Entry 5G1X (X-ray diffraction, 1.72 A resolution); this record covers chains A and B.

# Chain A
Name: Aurora kinase A
Source organism: Homo sapiens
Notes: EC 2.7.11.1; fragment: kinase domain
UniProtKB: O14965 (AURKA_HUMAN); residues 122-403 here = UniProt positions 122-403
Chain sequence (285 residues; row label = number of the first residue in the row):
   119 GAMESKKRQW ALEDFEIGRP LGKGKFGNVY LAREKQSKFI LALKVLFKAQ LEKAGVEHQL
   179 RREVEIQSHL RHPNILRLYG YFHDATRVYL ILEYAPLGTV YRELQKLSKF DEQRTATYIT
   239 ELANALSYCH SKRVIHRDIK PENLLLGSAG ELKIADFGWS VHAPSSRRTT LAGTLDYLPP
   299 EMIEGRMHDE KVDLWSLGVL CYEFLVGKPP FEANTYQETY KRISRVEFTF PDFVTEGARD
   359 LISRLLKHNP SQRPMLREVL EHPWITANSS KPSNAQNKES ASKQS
Not modelled in the structure: 119-125, 390-403
Modified positions: Thr288 (phosphothreonine; TPO)
Construct notes: expression tag (119-121); engineered mutation Ala290 (Cys in O14965), Ala393 (Cys in O14965)
Metal / ion sites: Mg2+ site 1: Asn261, Asp274 (together with ADP); Mg2+ site 2: Asp274 (together with ADP)
Small-molecule neighbours: ADP (adenosine-5'-diphosphate): Leu139, Gly140, Lys141, Gly142, Lys143, Phe144, Val147, Ala160, Lys162, Leu194, Leu210, Glu211, Tyr212, Ala213, Thr217, Glu260, Asn261, Leu263, Asp274
Swiss-Prot annotation at these positions:
  - region: His280 to Leu289, Gly291 to Leu293 (Activation segment)
  - active site: Asp256 (Proton acceptor)
  - binding site (ATP): Lys143, Lys162, Glu211 to Ala213, Glu260, Asn261, Asp274
  - modified residue: Thr287 (Phosphothreonine), Thr288 (Phosphothreonine), Ser342 (Phosphoserine)
  - cross-link: Lys258 (Glycyl lysine isopeptide (Lys-Gly) (interchain with G-Cter in SUMO2))
  - natural variant: Ser155 (S155R: In a colorectal adenocarcinoma sample), Val174 (V174M: In a metastatic melanoma sample)
  - mutagenesis: Lys162 (K162R: Loss of kinase activity), Phe165 (F165A: Decreases the interaction with phosphatase type 1 isoforms), Gly198 (G198N: Reduces interaction with TPX2. Reduces kinase activity tenfold. Promotes interaction with the AURKB binding partners INCENP and BIRC5 that are normally not bound by AURKA), Arg205 (R205A: Reduces ubiquitination and proteasomal degradation), Asp274 (D274N: Abolishes cilia disassembly and kinase activity), Thr287 (T287A: No direct effect on catalytic activity; T287E: Enhances interaction with TPX2), Thr288 (T288A: Reduces cilia disassembly and kinase activity; T288D: Mimics phosphorylation state and increases kinase activity), Tyr334 (Y334A: Reduces binding to MYCN), Gln335 (Q335A: Reduces binding to MYCN), Phe346 (F346A: Decreases the interaction with phosphatase type 1 isoforms)
From the paper describing this entry:
  - conformationally variable residues (side-chain flip): His176, Arg179, His187
  - post-translational modification sites: Thr288

# Chain B
Name: N-myc proto-oncogene protein
UniProtKB: P04198 (MYCN_HUMAN); numbering as in UniProt (aligned over 28-89)
Chain sequence (63 residues; row label = number of the first residue in the row):
    27 SFYPDEDDFY FGGPDSTPPG EDIWKKFELL PTPPLSPSRG FAEHSSEPPS WVTEMLLENE
    87 LWG
Not modelled in the structure: 27-60
Construct notes: expression tag (27)
From the paper describing this entry:
  - mutagenesis - F28A (18.6 +/- 0.6 uM), F28A/F35A (114.0 +/- 4.0 uM), Y29A/Y36A (68.8 +/- 2.3 uM), F35A (23.7 +/- 0.8 uM): decreased binding to Aurora kinase A (chain A)
  - post-translational modification sites: Ser62 (citing earlier work)

# Interface between chain A and chain B
Pairs across the interface (40; chain A residue first):
  Lys143(A) - Glu73(B)  salt bridge
  Ala172(A) - Ser72(B)
  Ala172(A) - Glu73(B)  hydrogen bond (backbone-backbone)
  Gly173(A) - Ser72(B)
  His176(A) - Phe67(B)
  Arg180(A) - Arg65(B)  hydrogen bond (side chain-backbone)
  Arg180(A) - Gly66(B)
  Arg180(A) - Phe67(B)
  Glu183(A) - Leu61(B)
  Trp277(A) - Pro75(B)  hydrophobic
  Val279(A) - Ser64(B)
  His280(A) - Leu61(B)
  His280(A) - Ser62(B)  hydrogen bond (side chain-backbone)
  His280(A) - Pro63(B)
  His280(A) - Ser64(B)  hydrogen bond (backbone-side chain)
  Pro282(A) - Pro63(B)  hydrophobic
  Arg286(A) - Ser64(B)  hydrogen bond (side chain-backbone)
  Arg286(A) - Arg65(B)
  Thr288(A) - Gly66(B)
  Thr288(A) - Phe67(B)
  Leu289(A) - Pro75(B)
  Leu289(A) - Val78(B)  hydrophobic
  Ala290(A) - Pro75(B)  hydrophobic
  Ala290(A) - Trp77(B)  hydrogen bond (backbone-side chain)
  Gly291(A) - Pro75(B)
  Gly291(A) - Trp77(B)  hydrogen bond (backbone-side chain)
  Leu293(A) - Trp77(B)
  Leu296(A) - Trp77(B)
  Ile301(A) - Trp77(B)
  Thr333(A) - Glu84(B)
  Thr333(A) - Trp88(B)
  Tyr334(A) - Trp77(B)  hydrophobic
  Tyr334(A) - Glu80(B)
  Tyr334(A) - Met81(B)  hydrophobic
  Tyr334(A) - Glu84(B)  hydrogen bond (backbone-side chain)
  Gln335(A) - Glu84(B)  hydrogen bond (backbone-side chain)
  Gln335(A) - Asn85(B)
  Gln335(A) - Trp88(B)  hydrogen bond
  Gln335(A) - Gly89(B)  hydrogen bond (side chain-backbone)
  Tyr338(A) - Met81(B)  hydrophobic
Interface residues without a listed pair, chain A (28 interface residues in all): Val174, Arg179, Ile184, His187, Val252, Thr292
From the paper, about this interface:
  - pairs named by the authors: Lys143(A)-Glu73(B) (salt bridge), Gln335(A)-Trp88(B)
  - interface residues, chain A: Tyr334(A), Gln335(A), Tyr338(A)
  - hot spots on chain A (mutagenesis) - Y334A (22.6 +/-1.1 uM): decreased binding to N-myc proto-oncogene protein (chain B)
  - interface residues, chain B: Leu61(B), Trp77(B)
  - hot spots on chain B (mutagenesis) - W77A (106 +/- 4.5 uM): decreased binding to Aurora kinase A (chain A)

# In short
28 residues of chain A and 18 residues of chain B are in contact; the contacts include 11 hydrogen bonds and 1
salt bridge. Among the polar pairs are Lys143(A)-Glu73(B), Arg180(A)-Arg65(B) and His280(A)-Ser62(B). The
authors report a salt bridge between Lys143(A) and Glu73(B); a contact between Gln335(A) and Trp88(B). From
the paper: F28A, F28A/F35A and Y29A/Y36A of chain B, among others, reduce binding to Aurora kinase A (chain
A); interface residues Tyr334(A), Gln335(A) and Leu61(B) among others; 6 substitutions were tested in all.
Chain A is Aurora kinase A (Homo sapiens) and chain B is N-myc proto-oncogene protein; the structure, Crystal
structure of Aurora-A kinase in complex with N-Myc, was determined by X-ray diffraction.
